6JPI - chains A and F of the 6 polymer chains in the assembly; structure by X-ray diffraction, 3.14 A resolution.

# Chain A
Molecule: HTH cro/C1-type domain-containing protein
Source organism: Pseudomonas aeruginosa (strain ATCC 15692 / DSM 22644 / CIP 104116 / JCM 14847 / LMG 12228 / 1C / PRS 101 / PAO1)
Reference sequence: Q9HVC1 (Q9HVC1_PSEAE); residue numbers follow UniProt; this construct covers 1-101
Amino-acid sequence (109 residues; row label = number of the first residue in the row):
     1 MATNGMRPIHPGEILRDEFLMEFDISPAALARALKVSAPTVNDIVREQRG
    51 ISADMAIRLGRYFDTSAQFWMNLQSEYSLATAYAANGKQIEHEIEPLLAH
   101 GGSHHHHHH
Unresolved in the structure: 1-5, 98-109
Construct notes: expression tag (102-109)

# Chain F
Molecule: 28-nt DNA strand
Sequence (28 nucleotides; numbered 1 to 28; the number before each row is that of its first residue):
     1 AGTTAACGCTTAACGTTAAGGGTTAATG

# Chain A / chain F interface
Contacting residue pairs (13; chain A residue first):
  Ser-26(A) with DT3(F), phosphate contact
  Pro-27(A) with DT3(F), phosphate contact
  Ala-28(A) with DG2(F), sugar contact; DT3(F), hydrogen bond to the phosphate
  Arg-32(A) with DG2(F), salt bridge to the phosphate
  Ala-38(A) with DT3(F), base contact; DT4(F), base contact
  Pro-39(A) with DT4(F), base contact; DA5(F), base contact
  Asn-42(A) with DT3(F), sugar contact; DT4(F), hydrogen bond to the phosphate
  Arg-46(A) with DT4(F), sugar contact; DA5(F), salt bridge to the phosphate

# Overview
The interface between chain A and chain F involves 8 residues on one side and 4 on the other, with 2 hydrogen
bonds and 2 salt bridges. Among the polar pairs are Ala-28(A)/DT3(F), Asn-42(A)/DT4(F) and Arg-32(A)/DG2(F).
Here chain A is HTH cro/C1-type domain-containing protein (Pseudomonas aeruginosa (strain ATCC 15692 / DSM
22644 / CIP 104116 / JCM 14847 / LMG 12228 / 1C / PRS 101 / PAO1)) and chain F is a 28-nt DNA strand. Entry
6JPI (Crystal structure of PA4674 in complex with its operator DNA (28bp) from Pseudomonas aeruginosa) was
determined by X-ray diffraction.
